PDB entry 1BL6 | X-ray diffraction, 2.50 A resolution | chain A

== Chain A ==
Name: Protein (map kinase P38)
From: Homo sapiens
Notes: engineered mutation(s): 19 RESIDUES INSERTED AT N-TERMINUS
Reference sequence: Q16539 (MK14_HUMAN); residues 1-360 here = UniProt positions 1-360
Sequence (379 residues; row label = number of the first residue in the row; numbers below 1 keep their minus sign (Gly-18 is residue -18)):
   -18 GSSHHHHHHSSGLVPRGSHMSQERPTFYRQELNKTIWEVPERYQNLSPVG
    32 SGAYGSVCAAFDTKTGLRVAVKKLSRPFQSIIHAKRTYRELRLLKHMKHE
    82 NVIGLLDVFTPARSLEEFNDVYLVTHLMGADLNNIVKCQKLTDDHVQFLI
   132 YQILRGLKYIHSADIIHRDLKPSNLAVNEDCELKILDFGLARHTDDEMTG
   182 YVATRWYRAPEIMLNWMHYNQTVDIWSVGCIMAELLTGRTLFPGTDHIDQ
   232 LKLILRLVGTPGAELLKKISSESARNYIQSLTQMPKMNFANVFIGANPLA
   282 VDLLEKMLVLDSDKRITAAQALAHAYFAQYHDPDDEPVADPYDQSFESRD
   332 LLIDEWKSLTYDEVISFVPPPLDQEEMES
Unresolved in the structure: -18 to 3, 355-360
Ligand contacts: sb216995 (SB6; 4-(4-fluorophenyl)-1-cycloropropylmethyl-5-(4-pyridyl)-imidazole): Tyr35, Val38, Ala51, Lys53, Leu75, Ile84, Leu86, Leu104, Val105, Thr106, His107, Leu108, Met109, Asp168
Swiss-Prot annotation at these positions:
  - motif: Thr180 to Tyr182 (TXY)
  - active site: Asp168 (Proton acceptor)
  - binding site (ATP): Val30 to Val38, Lys53
  - modified residue: Ser2 (N-acetylserine), Thr16 (Phosphothreonine), Lys53 (N6-acetyllysine), Lys152 (N6-acetyllysine), Thr180 (Phosphothreonine), Tyr182 (Phosphotyrosine), Thr263 (Phosphothreonine), Tyr323 (Phosphotyrosine)
  - natural variant: Ala51 (A51V: In a gastric adenocarcinoma sample), Pro322 (P322R: In a lung adenocarcinoma sample)
  - mutagenesis: Ala34 (A34V: Lowered kinase activity), Lys53 (K53R: Loss of kinase activity), Lys54 (K54R: Impairs MAP2K6/MKK6-dependent autophosphorylation), Tyr69 (Y69H: Lowered kinase activity), Asp168 (D168A: Loss of kinase activity), Thr175 (T175A: No effect on either the kinase activity or tyrosine phosphorylation), Asp176 (D176A: Emulation of the active state. Increase in activity; when associated with S-327 or L-327), Asp177 (D177A: Loss of kinase activity), Thr180 (T180E: Loss of kinase activity), Tyr182 (Y182F: Loss of kinase activity), Ala320 (A320T: Lowered kinase activity), Phe327 (F327L: Emulation of the active state. Increase in activity; when associated with A-176; F327S: Emulation of the active state. Increase in activity; when associated with A-176), 1 further mutagenesis entry in UniProt

== In short ==
Bound to chain A: sb216995. UniProt lists active-site residue Asp168, 10 ATP-binding residues and 13
mutagenesis sites.
Chain A is Protein (map kinase P38) (Homo sapiens); the structure, The complex structure of the map kinase
P38/SB216995, was determined by X-ray diffraction, deposited together with 1BL7, 1BMK, 3ERK, 4ERK and 1A9U.
